8ZME - chains B and G of the 5 polymer chains in the assembly; structure by electron microscopy, 3.20 A resolution.

== Chain B ==
Name: Guanine nucleotide-binding protein G(I)/G(S)/G(T) subunit beta-1
From: Homo sapiens
UniProt: P62873 (GBB1_HUMAN); numbering as in UniProt (aligned over 2-340)
Amino-acid sequence (345 residues; each row starts with the number of its first residue; numbers below 1 keep their minus sign (Met-4 is residue -4)):
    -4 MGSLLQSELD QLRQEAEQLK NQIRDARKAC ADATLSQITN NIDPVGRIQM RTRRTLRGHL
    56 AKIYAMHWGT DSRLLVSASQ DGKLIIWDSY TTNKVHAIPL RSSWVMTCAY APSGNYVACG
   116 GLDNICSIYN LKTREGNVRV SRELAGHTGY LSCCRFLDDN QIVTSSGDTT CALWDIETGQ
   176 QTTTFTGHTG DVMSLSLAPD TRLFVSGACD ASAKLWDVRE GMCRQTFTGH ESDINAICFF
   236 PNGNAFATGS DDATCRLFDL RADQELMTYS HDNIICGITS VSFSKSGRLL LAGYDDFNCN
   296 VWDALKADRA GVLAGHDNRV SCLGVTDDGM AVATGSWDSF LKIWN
Disordered / not traced: -4 to 2
Construct notes: initiating methionine (-4); expression tag (-3 to 1)

== Chain G ==
Name: Guanine nucleotide-binding protein G(I)/G(S)/G(O) subunit gamma-2
From: Homo sapiens
UniProt: P59768 (GBG2_HUMAN); residue numbers follow UniProt; this construct covers 1-71
Amino-acid sequence (71 residues; row label = number of the first residue in the row):
     1 MASNNTASIA QARKLVEQLK MEANIDRIKV SKAAADLMAY CEAHAKEDPL LTPVPASENP
    61 FREKKFFCAI L
Disordered / not traced: 1-5, 63-71

== Interface between chain B and chain G ==
Residue-residue contacts (41):
  Leu7(B) - Ala12(G)  hydrophobic
  Cys25(B) - Val30(G)
  Asp27(B) - Lys29(G)
  Asp27(B) - Val30(G)
  Asp27(B) - Ser31(G)
  Ala28(B) - Val30(G)
  Leu30(B) - Ala34(G)  hydrophobic
  Ile33(B) - Ser31(G)
  Ile33(B) - Ala34(G)  hydrophobic
  Thr34(B) - Met38(G)
  Ile37(B) - Met38(G)  hydrophobic
  Val40(B) - Leu51(G)  hydrophobic
  Met45(B) - Leu50(G)  hydrophobic
  Arg49(B) - Phe61(G)  hydrogen bond (side chain-backbone)
  Tyr85(B) - Pro60(G)
  Cys218(B) - Gln18(G)  hydrogen bond
  Arg219(B) - Ile25(G)
  Phe235(B) - Leu37(G)  hydrophobic
  Phe235(B) - Tyr40(G)  hydrophobic
  Phe235(B) - Cys41(G)  hydrophobic
  Pro236(B) - Tyr40(G)
  Asp254(B) - Ala33(G)
  Arg256(B) - Arg27(G)
  Arg256(B) - Ile28(G)
  Ala257(B) - Ile28(G)
  Leu261(B) - Val30(G)  hydrophobic
  Ser279(B) - Asp48(G)  hydrogen bond
  Lys280(B) - Glu47(G)
  Lys280(B) - Asp48(G)
  Ser281(B) - Tyr40(G)
  Ser281(B) - Cys41(G)
  Ser281(B) - His44(G)
  Ser281(B) - Asp48(G)  hydrogen bond
  Gly282(B) - Cys41(G)  hydrogen bond (backbone-side chain)
  Leu300(B) - Met38(G)  hydrophobic
  Leu300(B) - Cys41(G)  hydrophobic
  Gly324(B) - Pro49(G)
  Ala326(B) - Phe61(G)  hydrophobic
  Val327(B) - Leu50(G)  hydrophobic
  Ile338(B) - Phe61(G)  hydrophobic
  Asn340(B) - Asn59(G)  hydrogen bond
Interface residues without a listed pair, chain B (43 interface residues in all): Ala11, Leu14, Ile18, Ala26, Ile43, Arg48, Ser84, Gln220, Asn237, Leu252, Arg283, Asp323, Met325
Interface residues without a listed pair, chain G (28 interface residues in all): Leu19, Asp26, Ala35, Asp36, Arg62

== In short ==
43 residues of chain B and 28 residues of chain G are in contact, with 6 hydrogen bonds. Polar contacts
include Arg49(B)-Phe61(G), Cys218(B)-Gln18(G) and Ser279(B)-Asp48(G).
Chain B is Guanine nucleotide-binding protein G(I)/G(S)/G(T) subunit beta-1 and chain G is Guanine
nucleotide-binding protein G(I)/G(S)/G(O) subunit gamma-2, both from Homo sapiens; the structure,
Protease-activated receptor-2 (PAR2)/miniG13 complex, was determined by electron microscopy together with 8ZMD
from the same study.
